PDB entry 8WSU | X-ray diffraction, 3.30 A resolution | chains A and C of the 6 polymer chains in the assembly

# Chain A
Name: Glycoprotein C
Organism: SFTS phlebovirus (isolate SFTSV/Human/China/HB29/2010)
UniProtKB: A0A0B5A886 (GP_SFTSV); residues 563-995 here = UniProt positions 563-995
Sequence (439 residues; row label = number of the first residue in the row):
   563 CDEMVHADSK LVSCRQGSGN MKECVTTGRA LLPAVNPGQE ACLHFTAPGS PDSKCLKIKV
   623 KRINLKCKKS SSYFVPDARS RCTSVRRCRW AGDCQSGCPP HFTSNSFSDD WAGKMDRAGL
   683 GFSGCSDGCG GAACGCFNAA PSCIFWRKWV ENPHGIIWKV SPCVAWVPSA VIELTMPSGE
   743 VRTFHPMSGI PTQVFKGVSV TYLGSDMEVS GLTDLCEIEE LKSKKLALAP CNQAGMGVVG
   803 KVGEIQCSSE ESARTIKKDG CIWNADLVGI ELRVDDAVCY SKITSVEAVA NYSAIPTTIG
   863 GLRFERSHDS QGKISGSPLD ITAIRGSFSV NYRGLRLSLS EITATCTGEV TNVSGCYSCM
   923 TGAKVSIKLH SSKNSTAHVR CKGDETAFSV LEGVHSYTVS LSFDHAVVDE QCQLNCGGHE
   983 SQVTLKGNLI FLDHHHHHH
Disordered / not traced: 563-626, 732-773, 857-1001
Construct notes: conflict Val587 (Ile in A0A0B5A886), Val726 (Ala in A0A0B5A886), Thr960 (Ile in A0A0B5A886); expression tag (996-1001)
Disulfide bonds: Cys629-Cys725, Cys644-Cys841, Cys650-Cys698, Cys656-Cys705, Cys660-Cys687, Cys691-Cys696, Cys778-Cys793, Cys809-Cys823
Curated features (UniProtKB/Swiss-Prot):
  - region (Fusion loop): Cys650 to Cys656, Cys691 to Cys705
  - glycosylation (N-linked (GlcNAc...) asparagine): Asn853, Asn914, Asn936

# Chain C
Name: Ab-L
Organism: Homo sapiens
Sequence (214 residues; numbered 1 to 214; the number before each row is that of its first residue):
     1 DIQMTQSPSS LSASVGDRVT ITCRASQGVG TDLAWYQQKP GKAPNRLIFA ASNLQSGVPS
    61 RFSGSGSGTE FTLTISSLQP EDFATYYCLH HNSFPLAFGG GTKVEIKRTV AAPSVFIFPP
   121 SDEQLKSGTA SVVCLLNNFY PREAKVQWKV DNALQSGNSQ ESVTEQDSKD STYSLSSTLT
   181 LSKADYEKHK VYACEVTHQG LSSPVTKSFN RGEC
Disulfide bonds: Cys23-Cys88, Cys134-Cys194

# How chain A and chain C interact
Contacting residue pairs (10; chain A residue first):
  Glu833(A) with Arg46(C), salt bridge; Phe49(C)
  Arg835(A) with Asn53(C)
  Val836(A) with Ser56(C)
  Tyr842(A) with Phe49(C); Ala50(C); Asn53(C)
  Lys844(A) with Asp32(C), salt bridge; His91(C); Asn92(C), hydrogen bond (side chain-backbone)

# Overview
The interface between chain A and chain C involves 5 residues on one side and 8 on the other; the contacts
include 1 hydrogen bond and 2 salt bridges. Polar pairs include Glu833(A)-Arg46(C), Lys844(A)-Asp32(C) and
Lys844(A)-Asn92(C).
Chain A is Glycoprotein C (SFTS phlebovirus (isolate SFTSV/Human/China/HB29/2010)) and chain C is Ab-L (Homo
sapiens); the structure, Crystal structure of SFTSV Gc and antibody, was determined by X-ray diffraction.
